8RTD - chains D and h of the 34 polymer chains in the assembly; structure by electron microscopy, 4.33 A resolution (low resolution: residue-level contacts below are approximate; hydrogen-bond / salt-bridge calls are withheld).

[Chain D]
Molecule: TrwG protein
Organism: Escherichia coli
UniProt: A8R756 (A8R756_SALDU); numbering as in UniProt (aligned over 1-231)
Sequence (231 residues; each row starts with the number of its first residue):
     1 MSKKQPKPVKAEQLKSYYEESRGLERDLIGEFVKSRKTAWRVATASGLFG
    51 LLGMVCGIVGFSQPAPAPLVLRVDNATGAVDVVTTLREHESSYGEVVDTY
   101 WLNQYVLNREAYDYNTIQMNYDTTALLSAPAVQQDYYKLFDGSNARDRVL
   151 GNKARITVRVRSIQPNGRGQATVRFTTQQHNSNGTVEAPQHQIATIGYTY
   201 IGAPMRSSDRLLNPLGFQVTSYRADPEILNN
Disordered / not traced: 1-4, 42-231

[Chain h]
Molecule: Type IV secretion system protein virB4
Organism: Escherichia coli
UniProt: A8R751 (A8R751_SALDU); residue numbers follow UniProt; this construct covers 1-823
Sequence (823 residues; each row starts with the number of its first residue):
     1 MGAIESRKLLASETPVGQFIPYSHHVTDTIISTKNAEYLSVWKIDGRSHQ
    51 SASEADVFQWIRELNNTLRGISSANLSLWTHIVRRRVYEYPDAEFDNVFC
   101 RQLDEKYRESFTGYNLMVNDLYLTVVYRPVSDKVLSFFAKRERETPDQKK
   151 HRQESCIKALEDINRTLGQSFKRYGAELLSVYEKGGHAFSAPLEFLARLV
   201 NGEHIPMPICRDRFSDYMAVNRPMFSKWGEVGELRSLTGLRRFGMLEIRE
   251 YDDATEPGQLNVLLESDYEFVLTHSFSVLSRPAAKEYLQRHQKNLIDARD
   301 VATDQIEEIDEALNQLISGHFVMGEHHCTLTVYGETVQQVRDNLAHASAA
   351 MLDVAVLPKPVDLALEAGYWAQLPANWQWRPRPAPITSLNFLSFSPFHNF
   401 MSGKPTGNPWGPAVTILKTVSGTPLYFNFHASKEEEDATDKRLLGNTMLI
   451 GQSSSGKTVLLGFLLAQAQKFKPTIVAFDKDRGMEISIRAMGGRYLPLKT
   501 GEPSGFNPFQLPPTHANLIFLKQFVKKLAAAGGEVTHRDEEEIDQAITAM
   551 MSDSIDKSLRRLSLLLQFLPNPRSDDMDARPTVHARLVKWCEGGDYGWLF
   601 DNPTDALDLSTHQIYGFDITEFLDNPEARTPVMMYLLYRTESMIDGRRFM
   651 YVFDEFWKPLQDEYFEDLAKNKQKTIRKQNGIFVFATQEPSDALESNIAK
   701 TLIQQCATYIFLANPKADYEDYTQGFKLTDSEFELVRGLGEFSRRFLIKQ
   751 GDQSALAEMNLGKFRTIVDGETVERDFDDELLVLSGTPDNAEIAESIIAE
   801 VGDDPAVWLPIFLDRVKAERSDV
Disordered / not traced: 1-14, 87-97, 131-146, 407-411, 431-444, 472-683, 695-706, 739-746, 750-823

[How chain D and chain h interact]
Pairs across the interface (12; chain D residue first):
  K7(D) with C210(h)
  P8(D) with H187(h); P208(h); I209(h)
  V9(D) with G186(h); A188(h); I209(h)
  A11(D) with G186(h); A188(h)
  Y18(D) with H25(h); V26(h)
  S21(D) with H25(h)
Interface residues without a listed pair, chain D (7 interface residues in all): P6

[Overview]
The interface between chain D and chain h involves 7 residues on one side and 8 on the other.
Here chain D is TrwG protein and chain h is Type IV secretion system protein virB4, both from Escherichia
coli. Entry 8RTD (Stalk-Arches-IMC structure from the fully-assembled R388 type IV secretion system) was
determined by electron microscopy (same publication as 8RT4, 8RT5, 8RT6, 8RT7, 8RT8, 8RT9, 8RTA and 8RTB).
